Entry 7NZ8 (X-ray diffraction, 2.12 A resolution); this record covers chains A and B.

# Chain A
Name: tRNA-specific adenosine deaminase 2
From: Mus musculus
Notes: EC 3.5.4.33
UniProtKB: Q6P6J0 (ADAT2_MOUSE); residues 1-191 here = UniProt positions 1-191
Amino-acid sequence (191 residues; row label = number of the first residue in the row):
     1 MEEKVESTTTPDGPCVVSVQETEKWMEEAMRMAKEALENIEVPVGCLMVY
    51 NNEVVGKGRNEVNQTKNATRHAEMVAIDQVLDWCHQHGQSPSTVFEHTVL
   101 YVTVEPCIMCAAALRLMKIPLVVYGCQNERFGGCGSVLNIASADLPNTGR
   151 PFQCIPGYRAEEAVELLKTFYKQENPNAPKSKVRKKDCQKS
Disordered / not traced: 1-13, 176-191
Bound ions: Zn2+: H71, C107, C110
UniProt features mapped onto this chain:
  - active site: E73 (Proton donor)
  - binding site (Zn(2+)): H71, C107, C110
Reported in the primary citation:
  - Zn2+ coordination: H71, C107, C110
  - catalytic residues: E73
  - binding site for Zn2+: H71 (proposed by the authors, not directly observed)
  - mutagenesis - E73A: decreased catalytic activity
  - mutagenesis - E73A: unchanged expression

# Chain B
Name: Probable inactive tRNA-specific adenosine deaminase-like protein 3
From: Mus musculus
UniProtKB: Q6PAT0 (ADAT3_MOUSE); numbering as in UniProt; present here: 1-237, 270-349
Amino-acid sequence (317 residues; each row starts with the number of its first residue; note: 32 numbers in that range are skipped by the numbering (no residue carries them; nothing is unmodelled there)):
     1 MEPTSGFAEQPGPVKAESEEQEPAQWQALPVLSEQQSGAVELILAYAAPV
    51 LDKRQTSRLLREVSAVYPLPAQPHLKRVRPSRSAGGAQSSDLLLCLAGPS
   101 AGPRSLAELLPRPAVDPRGLGTPFLVPVPARPPLTRSQFEEARAHWPTSF
   151 HEDKQVTSALAGQLFSTQERAAMQTHMERAVCAAQRAAAQGLRAVGAVVV
   201 DPASDRVLATGHDCSSVASPLLHAVMVCIDLVAQGQG
   270 EDSLPYVCTGYDLYVTREPCVMCAMALVHARIQRVFYGAPSPDGALGTLF
   320 RVHARPDLNHRFQVFRGILEDQCRQLDPDP
Disordered / not traced: 1-24, 152-160
Bound ions: Zn2+: H223, C289, C292, D348
UniProt features mapped onto this chain:
  - binding site (Zn(2+)): H223, C289, C292
  - modified residue: M1 (N-acetylmethionine)
Reported in the primary citation:
  - Zn2+ coordination: H223, C289, C292, D348
  - contacts within the chain: I43-V128 (hydrophobic contact), A45-V128 (hydrophobic contact), L75-V128 (hydrophobic contact), L93-V128 (hydrophobic contact), V126-V128 (hydrophobic contact), V128-P129 (hydrophobic contact), V128-W146 (hydrophobic contact), R193-P349
  - conformationally variable residues (loop rearrangement): E34 to A39, V128
  - mutagenesis - K53E/R54E/R61E, V128M: decreased catalytic activity
  - mutagenesis - K53E/R54E/R61E/K76E/R82E: abolished catalytic activity
  - disease-associated variants - V128M: decreased catalytic activity
  - mutagenesis - V128I, V128M (2.5 +/- 0.1 uM): unchanged binding to tRNAVal(AAC)

# Chain A / chain B interface
Contacting residue pairs - 53 pairs, chain A then chain B:
  V62(A) with P274(B), hydrophobic
  N63(A) with P274(B)
  K66(A) with Q236(B), hydrogen bond (backbone-side chain); E270(B), salt bridge; S272(B); P274(B); V276(B)
  N67(A) with D230(B), hydrogen bond; A233(B); P274(B)
  A68(A) with P274(B), hydrogen bond (backbone-backbone); H298(B); A299(B), hydrophobic
  H71(A) with H298(B)
  M74(A) with M226(B), hydrophobic
  I77(A) with L221(B), hydrophobic
  L81(A) with A218(B); P220(B)
  P91(A) with V217(B)
  C107(A) with H298(B), hydrogen bond
  I108(A) with V290(B), hydrophobic; M294(B), hydrophobic
  M109(A) with M291(B); M294(B); A295(B), hydrophobic; H298(B)
  A112(A) with V290(B), hydrophobic; M291(B)
  A113(A) with M291(B), hydrophobic
  L116(A) with L221(B), hydrophobic; H223(B); P349(B), hydrophobic
  M117(A) with L221(B), hydrophobic
  R130(A) with D326(B); L327(B)
  F131(A) with M294(B), hydrophobic; H298(B); L327(B), hydrophobic; N328(B)
  V137(A) with R324(B); D326(B)
  L138(A) with F319(B), hydrophobic; R324(B)
  I140(A) with V290(B), hydrophobic; F319(B), hydrophobic
  L145(A) with D312(B); L318(B), hydrophobic; F319(B), hydrophobic
  P146(A) with D312(B)
  N147(A) with P311(B); D312(B), hydrogen bond (backbone-side chain); P349(B)
  T148(A) with D312(B), hydrogen bond
Also at the interface, not in a pair above, chain A (29 interface residues in all): T65, T69, H85
Also at the interface, not in a pair above, chain B (32 interface residues in all): I229, G237, L273, V321

# In short
29 residues of chain A and 32 residues of chain B are in contact, with 6 hydrogen bonds and 1 salt bridge.
Polar pairs include K66(A)-E270(B), K66(A)-Q236(B) and N67(A)-D230(B). The paper reports the catalytic residue
E73(A); K53E/R54E/R61E and V128M of chain B reduce catalytic activity; 5 substitutions were tested in all.
Chain A is tRNA-specific adenosine deaminase 2 and chain B is Probable inactive tRNA-specific adenosine
deaminase-like protein 3, both from Mus musculus; the structure, Crystal structure of mouse ADAT2/ADAT3 tRNA
deamination complex 2, was determined by X-ray diffraction together with 7NZ7 from the same study.
